PDB entry 5XLZ | X-ray diffraction, 2.30 A resolution | chains A and B of the 6 polymer chains in the assembly

== Chain A ==
Protein: Tubulin alpha-1B chain
Organism: Bos taurus
Reference sequence: P81947 (TBA1B_BOVIN); residues 1-450 here = UniProt positions 1-450
Sequence (450 residues; row label = number of the first residue in the row):
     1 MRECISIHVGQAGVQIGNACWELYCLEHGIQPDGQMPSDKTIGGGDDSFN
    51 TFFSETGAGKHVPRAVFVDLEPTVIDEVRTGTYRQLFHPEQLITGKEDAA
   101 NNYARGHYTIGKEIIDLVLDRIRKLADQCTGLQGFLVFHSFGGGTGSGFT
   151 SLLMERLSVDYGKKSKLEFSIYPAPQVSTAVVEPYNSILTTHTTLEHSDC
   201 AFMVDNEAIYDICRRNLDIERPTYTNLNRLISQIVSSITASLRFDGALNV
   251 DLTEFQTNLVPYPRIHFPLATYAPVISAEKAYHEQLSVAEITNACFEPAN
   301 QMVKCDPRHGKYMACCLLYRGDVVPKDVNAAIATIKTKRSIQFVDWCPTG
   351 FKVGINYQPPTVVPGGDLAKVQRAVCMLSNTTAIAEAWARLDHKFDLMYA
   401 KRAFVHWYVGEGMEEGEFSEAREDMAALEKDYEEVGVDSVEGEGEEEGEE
Unresolved in the structure: 438-450
Bound ions: Ca2+: Asp39, Thr41, Gly44, Glu55
Ligand contacts:
  - 89U (10-[(4-methoxy-3-oxidanyl-phenyl)methylidene]anthracen-9-one): Thr179, Ala180, Val181
  - GTP (guanosine-5'-triphosphate): Gly10, Gln11, Ala12, Gln15, Ile16, Asp69, Asp98, Ala99, Ala100, Asn101, Ser140, Gly142, Gly143, Gly144, Thr145, Gly146, Ile171, Val177, Ser178, Thr179, Glu183, Asn206, Tyr224, Leu227, Asn228, Ile231

== Chain B ==
Protein: Tubulin beta-2B chain
Organism: Bos taurus
Reference sequence: Q6B856 (TBB2B_BOVIN); numbering as in UniProt (aligned over 1-445)
Sequence (445 residues; each row starts with the number of its first residue):
     1 MREIVHIQAGQCGNQIGAKFWEVISDEHGIDPTGSYHGDSDLQLERINVY
    51 YNEATGNKYVPRAILVDLEPGTMDSVRSGPFGQIFRPDNFVFGQSGAGNN
   101 WAKGHYTEGAELVDSVLDVVRKESESCDCLQGFQLTHSLGGGTGSGMGTL
   151 LISKIREEYPDRIMNTFSVMPSPKVSDTVVEPYNATLSVHQLVENTDETY
   201 CIDNEALYDICFRTLKLTTPTYGDLNHLVSATMSGVTTCLRFPGQLNADL
   251 RKLAVNMVPFPRLHFFMPGFAPLTSRGSQQYRALTVPELTQQMFDSKNMM
   301 AACDPRHGRYLTVAAIFRGRMSMKEVDEQMLNVQNKNSSYFVEWIPNNVK
   351 TAVCDIPPRGLKMSATFIGNSTAIQELFKRISEQFTAMFRRKAFLHWYTG
   401 EGMDEMEFTEAESNMNDLVSEYQQYQDATADEQGEFEEEEGEDEA
Unresolved in the structure: 1, 429-445
Bound ions: Mg2+: Gln11 (together with GDP)
Ligand contacts:
  - 89U (10-[(4-methoxy-3-oxidanyl-phenyl)methylidene]anthracen-9-one): Val236, Cys239, Leu240, Leu246, Ala248, Asp249, Lys252, Leu253, Asn256, Met257, Thr312, Val313, Ala314, Ala315, Ile316, Asn348, Val349, Lys350, Thr351, Ala352
  - GDP (guanosine-5'-diphosphate): Gly10, Gln11, Cys12, Gln15, Ile16, Asp67, Ala97, Asn99, Ser138, Gly140, Gly141, Gly142, Thr143, Gly144, Val169, Pro171, Val175, Asp177, Glu181, Asn204, Leu207, Tyr222, Leu225, Asn226
Curated features (UniProtKB/Swiss-Prot):
  - motif: Met1 to Ile4 (MREI motif)
  - binding site (GTP): Gln11, Glu69, Ser138, Gly142, Thr143, Gly144, Asn204, Asn226
  - binding site (Mg(2+)): Glu69
  - modified residue: Ser40 (Phosphoserine), Thr55 (Phosphothreonine), Lys58 (N6-acetyllysine), Ser172 (Phosphoserine), Thr285 (Phosphothreonine), Thr290 (Phosphothreonine), Arg318 (Omega-N-methylarginine), Glu438 (5-glutamyl polyglutamate)
  - cross-link (Glycyl lysine isopeptide (Lys-Gly)): Lys58 (interchain with G-Cter in ubiquitin), Lys324 (interchain with G-Cter in ubiquitin)

== How chain A and chain B interact ==
Contacting residue pairs - 48 pairs, chain A then chain B:
  Gln11(A) - Asn247(B)
  Lys96(A) - Asp128(B)  salt bridge
  Lys96(A) - Cys129(B)
  Glu97(A) - Arg2(B)  salt bridge
  Glu97(A) - Arg162(B)  salt bridge
  Asp98(A) - Lys252(B)  salt bridge
  Ala100(A) - Arg251(B)
  Ala100(A) - Lys252(B)
  Ala100(A) - Val255(B)
  Asn101(A) - Lys252(B)
  Asn101(A) - Asn256(B)  hydrogen bond
  Arg105(A) - Arg251(B)
  Pro175(A) - Asn347(B)
  Gln176(A) - Asp327(B)
  Ser178(A) - Lys350(B)  hydrogen bond (backbone-side chain)
  Thr179(A) - Asn256(B)
  Ala180(A) - Asn256(B)
  Val181(A) - Asn256(B)  hydrogen bond (backbone-side chain)
  Val181(A) - Ile345(B)  hydrophobic
  Val181(A) - Pro346(B)
  Glu220(A) - Lys324(B)
  Arg221(A) - Met323(B)  hydrogen bond (side chain-backbone)
  Arg221(A) - Lys324(B)
  Arg221(A) - Asp327(B)  salt bridge
  Lys394(A) - Asn347(B)
  Leu397(A) - Glu343(B)
  Leu397(A) - Trp344(B)
  Leu397(A) - Pro346(B)  hydrophobic
  Met398(A) - Trp344(B)  hydrogen bond (backbone-backbone)
  Met398(A) - Pro346(B)
  Lys401(A) - Phe260(B)
  Lys401(A) - Trp344(B)
  Lys401(A) - Ala428(B)
  Arg402(A) - Phe260(B)
  Ala403(A) - Pro259(B)
  Ala403(A) - Phe260(B)  hydrophobic
  Phe404(A) - Val255(B)
  Phe404(A) - Asn256(B)
  Phe404(A) - Val258(B)
  Phe404(A) - Pro259(B)  hydrogen bond (backbone-backbone)
  Phe404(A) - Ile345(B)  hydrophobic
  His406(A) - Val258(B)
  His406(A) - Pro259(B)  hydrogen bond (side chain-backbone)
  His406(A) - Phe260(B)
  His406(A) - Pro261(B)
  Trp407(A) - Ala254(B)
  Trp407(A) - Val255(B)
  Trp407(A) - Val258(B)  hydrogen bond (side chain-backbone)
Other interface residues (no listed pair), chain A (26 interface residues in all): Glu71, Val182
Other interface residues (no listed pair), chain B (29 interface residues in all): Asp249, Met257, Thr312, Leu331, Asn348

== In short ==
26 residues of chain A face 29 of chain B across their interface, with 8 hydrogen bonds and 5 salt bridges.
Among the polar pairs are Lys96(A)-Asp128(B), Glu97(A)-Arg2(B) and Glu97(A)-Arg162(B). Compound 89U is bound
between chain A and chain B. Ligands of chain A: GTP.
Chain A is Tubulin alpha-1B chain and chain B is Tubulin beta-2B chain, both from Bos taurus; the structure,
The crystal structure of tubulin complexed with a benzylidene derivative of 9(10H)-anthracenone, was
determined by X-ray diffraction.
